Entry 4L7H (X-ray diffraction, 1.85 A resolution); this record covers chain A.

Chain A:
Protein: Beta-secretase 1
Organism: Homo sapiens
Notes: EC 3.4.23.46
Reference sequence: P56817 (BACE1_HUMAN); residues -4 to 392 here correspond to UniProt positions 57-453 (UniProt number = residue number + 61)
Amino-acid sequence (409 residues; numbered -7 to 401; the number before each row is that of its first residue; numbers below 1 keep their minus sign (Met-7 is residue -7)):
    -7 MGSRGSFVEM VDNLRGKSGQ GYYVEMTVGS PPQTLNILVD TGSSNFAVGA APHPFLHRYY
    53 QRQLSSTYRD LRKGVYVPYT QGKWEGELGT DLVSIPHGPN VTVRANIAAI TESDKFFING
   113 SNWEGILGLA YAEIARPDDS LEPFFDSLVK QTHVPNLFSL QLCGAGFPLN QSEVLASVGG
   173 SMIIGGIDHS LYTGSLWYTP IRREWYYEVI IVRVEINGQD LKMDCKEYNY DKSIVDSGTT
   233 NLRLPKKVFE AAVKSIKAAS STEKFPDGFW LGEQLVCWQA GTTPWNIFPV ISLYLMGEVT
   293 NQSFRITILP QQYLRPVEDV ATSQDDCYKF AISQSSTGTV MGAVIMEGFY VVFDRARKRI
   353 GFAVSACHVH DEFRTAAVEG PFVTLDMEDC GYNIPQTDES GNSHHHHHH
Unresolved in the structure: -7 to -2, 158-164, 310-316, 387-401
Differences from the reference sequence: expression tag (-7 to -5, 393-401)
Disulfide bonds: Cys155-Cys359, Cys217-Cys382, Cys269-Cys319
Residues lining bound ligands: 1W1 (2-[(3aR,7aR)-2-amino-7a-(2,4-difluorophenyl)-3a,6,7,7a-tetrahydro[1,3]oxazolo[5,4-c]pyridin-5(4H)-yl]pyridine-3-carbonitrile): Leu30, Asp32, Gly34, Ser35, Tyr71, Thr72, Gln73, Phe108, Ile110, Trp115, Ile118, Ile126, Tyr198, Asp228, Gly230, Thr231
Swiss-Prot annotation at these positions:
  - active site: Asp32, Asp228
  - modified residue (N6-acetyllysine): Lys65, Lys214, Lys218, Lys224, Lys238, Lys239, Lys246
  - glycosylation (N-linked (GlcNAc...) asparagine): Asn92, Asn111, Asn162, Asn293

In short:
Chain A binds compound 1W1. UniProt lists active-site residues Asp32 and Asp228.
Chain A is Beta-secretase 1 (Homo sapiens); the structure, Diethylaminosulfur Trifluoride-Mediated
Intramolecular Cyclization of 2-hydroxy-benzylureas to Fused Bicyclic Aminooxazoline Compounds and Evaluation
of Their Biochemical ..., was determined by X-ray diffraction together with 4L7G, 4L7J and 4LC7 from the same
study.
